PDB entry 8FCY | electron microscopy, 3.40 A resolution | chain A

== Chain A ==
Name: Cytoplasmic dynein 1 heavy chain 1, Serine--tRNA ligase
From: Homo sapiens
Notes: EC 6.1.1.11
UniProt: chimeric construct of Q14204, Q5SJX7: residues 3-1826 from Q14204 (DYHC1_HUMAN) positions 1458-3281 (UniProt number = residue number + 1455); residues 1827-1893 from Q5SJX7 positions 30-96 (UniProt number = residue number - 1797); residues 1894-3128 from Q14204 (DYHC1_HUMAN) positions 3412-4646 (UniProt number = residue number + 1518)
Sequence (3130 residues; row label = number of the first residue in the row):
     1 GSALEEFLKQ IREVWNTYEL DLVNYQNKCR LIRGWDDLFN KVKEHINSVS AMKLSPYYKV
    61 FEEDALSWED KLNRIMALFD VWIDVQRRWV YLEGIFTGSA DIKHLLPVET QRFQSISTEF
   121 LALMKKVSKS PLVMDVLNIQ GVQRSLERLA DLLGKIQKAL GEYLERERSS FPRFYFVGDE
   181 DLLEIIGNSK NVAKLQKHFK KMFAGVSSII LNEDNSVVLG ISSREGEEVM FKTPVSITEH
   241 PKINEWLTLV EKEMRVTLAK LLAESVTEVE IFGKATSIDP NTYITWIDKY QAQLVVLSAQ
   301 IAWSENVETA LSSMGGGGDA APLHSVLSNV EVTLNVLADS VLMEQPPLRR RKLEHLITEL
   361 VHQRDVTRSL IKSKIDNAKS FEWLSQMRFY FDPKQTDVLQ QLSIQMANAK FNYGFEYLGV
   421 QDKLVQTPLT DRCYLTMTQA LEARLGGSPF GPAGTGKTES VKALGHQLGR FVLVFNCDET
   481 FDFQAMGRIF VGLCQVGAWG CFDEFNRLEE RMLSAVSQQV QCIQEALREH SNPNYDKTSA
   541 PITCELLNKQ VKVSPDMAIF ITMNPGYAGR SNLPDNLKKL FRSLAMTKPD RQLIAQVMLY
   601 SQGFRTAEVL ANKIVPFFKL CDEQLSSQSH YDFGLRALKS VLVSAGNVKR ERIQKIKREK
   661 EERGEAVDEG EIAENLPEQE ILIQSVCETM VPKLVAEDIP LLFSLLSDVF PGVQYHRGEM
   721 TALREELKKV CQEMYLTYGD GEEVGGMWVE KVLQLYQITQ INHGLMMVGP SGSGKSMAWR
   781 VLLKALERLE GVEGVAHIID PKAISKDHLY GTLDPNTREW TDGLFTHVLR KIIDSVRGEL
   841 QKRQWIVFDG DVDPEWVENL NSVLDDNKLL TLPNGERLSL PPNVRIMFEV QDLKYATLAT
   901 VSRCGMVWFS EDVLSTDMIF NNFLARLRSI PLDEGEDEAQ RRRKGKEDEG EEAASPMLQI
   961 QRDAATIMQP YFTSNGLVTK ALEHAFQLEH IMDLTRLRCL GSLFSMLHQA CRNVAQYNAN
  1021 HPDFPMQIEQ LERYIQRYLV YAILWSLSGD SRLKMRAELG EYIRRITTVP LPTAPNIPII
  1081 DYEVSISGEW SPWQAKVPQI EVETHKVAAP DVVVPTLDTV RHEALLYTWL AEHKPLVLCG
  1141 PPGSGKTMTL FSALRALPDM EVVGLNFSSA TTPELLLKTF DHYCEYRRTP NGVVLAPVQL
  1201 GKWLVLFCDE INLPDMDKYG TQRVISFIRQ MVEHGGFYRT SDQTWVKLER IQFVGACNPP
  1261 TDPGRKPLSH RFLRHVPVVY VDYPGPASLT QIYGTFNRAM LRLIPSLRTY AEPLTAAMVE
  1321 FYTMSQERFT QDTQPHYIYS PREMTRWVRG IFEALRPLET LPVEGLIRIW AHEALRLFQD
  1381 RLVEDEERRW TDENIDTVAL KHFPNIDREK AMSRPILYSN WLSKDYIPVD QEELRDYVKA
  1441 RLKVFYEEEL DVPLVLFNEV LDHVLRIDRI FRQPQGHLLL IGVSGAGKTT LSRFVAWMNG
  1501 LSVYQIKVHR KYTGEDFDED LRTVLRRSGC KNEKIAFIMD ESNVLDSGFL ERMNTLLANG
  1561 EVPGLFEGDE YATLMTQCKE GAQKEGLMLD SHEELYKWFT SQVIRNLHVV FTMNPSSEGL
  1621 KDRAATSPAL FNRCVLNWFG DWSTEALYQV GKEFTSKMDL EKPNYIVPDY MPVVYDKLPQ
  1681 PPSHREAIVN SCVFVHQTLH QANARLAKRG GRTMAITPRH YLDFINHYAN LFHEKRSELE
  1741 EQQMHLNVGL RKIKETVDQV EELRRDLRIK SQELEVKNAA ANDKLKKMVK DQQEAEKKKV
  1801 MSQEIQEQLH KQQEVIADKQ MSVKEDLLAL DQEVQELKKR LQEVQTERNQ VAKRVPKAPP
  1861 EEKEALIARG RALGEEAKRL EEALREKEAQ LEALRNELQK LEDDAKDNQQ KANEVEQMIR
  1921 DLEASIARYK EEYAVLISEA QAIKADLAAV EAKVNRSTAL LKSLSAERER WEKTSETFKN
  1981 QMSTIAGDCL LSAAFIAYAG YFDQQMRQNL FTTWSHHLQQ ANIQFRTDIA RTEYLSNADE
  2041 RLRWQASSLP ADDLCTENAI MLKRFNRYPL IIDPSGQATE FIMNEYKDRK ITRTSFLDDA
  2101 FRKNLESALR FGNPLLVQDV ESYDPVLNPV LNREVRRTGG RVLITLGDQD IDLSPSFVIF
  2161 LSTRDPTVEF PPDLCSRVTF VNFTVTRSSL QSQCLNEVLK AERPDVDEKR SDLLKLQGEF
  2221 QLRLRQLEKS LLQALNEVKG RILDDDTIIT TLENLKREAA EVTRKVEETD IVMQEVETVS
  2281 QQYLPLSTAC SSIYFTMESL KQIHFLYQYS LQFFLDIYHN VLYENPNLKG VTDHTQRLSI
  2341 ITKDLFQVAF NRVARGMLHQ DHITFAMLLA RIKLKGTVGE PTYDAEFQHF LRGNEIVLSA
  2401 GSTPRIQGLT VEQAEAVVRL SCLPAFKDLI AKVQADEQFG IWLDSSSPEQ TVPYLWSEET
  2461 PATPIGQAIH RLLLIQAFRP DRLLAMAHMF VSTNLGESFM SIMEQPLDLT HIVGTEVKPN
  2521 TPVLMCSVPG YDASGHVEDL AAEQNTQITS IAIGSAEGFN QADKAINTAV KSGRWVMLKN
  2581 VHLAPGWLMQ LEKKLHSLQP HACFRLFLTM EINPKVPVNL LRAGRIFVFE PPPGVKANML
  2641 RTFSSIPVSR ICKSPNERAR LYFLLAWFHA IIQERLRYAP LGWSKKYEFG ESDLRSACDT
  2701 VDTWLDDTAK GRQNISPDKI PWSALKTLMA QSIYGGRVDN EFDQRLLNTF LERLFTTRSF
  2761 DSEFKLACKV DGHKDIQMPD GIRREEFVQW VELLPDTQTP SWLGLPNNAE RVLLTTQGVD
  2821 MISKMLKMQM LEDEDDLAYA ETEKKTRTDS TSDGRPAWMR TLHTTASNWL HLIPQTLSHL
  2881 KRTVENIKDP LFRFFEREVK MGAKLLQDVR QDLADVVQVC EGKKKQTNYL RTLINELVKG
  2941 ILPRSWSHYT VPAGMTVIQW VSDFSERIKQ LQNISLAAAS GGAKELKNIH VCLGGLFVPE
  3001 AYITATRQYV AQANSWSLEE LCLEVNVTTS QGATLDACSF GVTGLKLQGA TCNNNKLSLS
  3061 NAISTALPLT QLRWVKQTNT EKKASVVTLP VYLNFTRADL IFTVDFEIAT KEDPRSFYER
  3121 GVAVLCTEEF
Unresolved in the structure: 1-7, 565-572, 660-671, 933-954, 1766-1952, 2830-2856, 3128-3130
Differences from the reference sequence: expression tag (1-2, 3129-3130)
Curated features (UniProtKB/Swiss-Prot):
  - binding site (ATP): Gly451 to Thr458, Gly769 to Ser776, Gly1140 to Thr1147, Gly1482 to Thr1489
  - modified residue: Lys1962 (N6-acetyllysine), Ser2644 (Phosphoserine), Lys2765 (N6-acetyllysine), Thr2848 (Phosphothreonine), Ser2850 (Phosphoserine)
Residues lining bound ligands:
  - ADP (adenosine-5'-diphosphate), molecule 1: Leu424, Val425, Thr427, Thr430, Ala453, Gly454, Thr455, Gly456, Lys457, Thr458, Glu459, Asp503, Glu504, Ile594, Leu635, Arg636, Lys639
  - ADP, molecule 2: Val1113, Val1114, Thr1116, Thr1119, Pro1141, Pro1142, Gly1143, Ser1144, Gly1145, Lys1146, Thr1147, Met1148, Pro1284, Ile1292, Tyr1293, Pro1341, Arg1342, Thr1345
  - ADP, molecule 3: Val1452, Pro1453, Leu1454, Val1455, Phe1457, Val1460, Val1483, Ser1484, Gly1485, Ala1486, Gly1487, Lys1488, Thr1489, Thr1490, Trp1642, Phe1654, Arg1719, Leu1722, Arg2177
  - ATP (adenosine-5'-triphosphate): Leu736, Thr737, Trp748, Pro770, Ser771, Gly772, Ser773, Gly774, Lys775, Ser776, Met777, Glu889, Leu914, Met918, Ile919, Asn922, Leu997, Arg1229, Glu1233, Arg1271, Arg1274, His1275
Reported in the primary citation:
  - conformationally variable residues (helix shift, loop rearrangement): Gln2875 to Leu2880, Asn2886 to Ala2903

== In short ==
Chain A binds 3 copies of ADP and ATP. UniProt lists 32 ATP-binding residues. From the paper: conformational
variability at Gln2875 and Asn2886.
Chain A is Cytoplasmic dynein 1 heavy chain 1, Serine--tRNA ligase (Homo sapiens); the structure, Engineered
human dynein motor domain in microtubule-bound state, was determined by electron microscopy (same publication
as 8FD6, 8FDT and 8FDU).
